PDB entry 2Y3S | X-ray diffraction, 1.67 A resolution | chains A and B

== Chain A (and B) ==
Protein: TAML
Organism: Streptomyces SP. 307-9
Notes: chain B of this document is another copy of the same molecule, construct and numbering; everything in this record applies to it too
UniProtKB: D3Y1I2 (D3Y1I2_9ACTO); numbering as in UniProt (aligned over 1-500)
Chain sequence (530 residues; row label = number of the first residue in the row; numbers below 1 keep their minus sign (Met-29 is residue -29)):
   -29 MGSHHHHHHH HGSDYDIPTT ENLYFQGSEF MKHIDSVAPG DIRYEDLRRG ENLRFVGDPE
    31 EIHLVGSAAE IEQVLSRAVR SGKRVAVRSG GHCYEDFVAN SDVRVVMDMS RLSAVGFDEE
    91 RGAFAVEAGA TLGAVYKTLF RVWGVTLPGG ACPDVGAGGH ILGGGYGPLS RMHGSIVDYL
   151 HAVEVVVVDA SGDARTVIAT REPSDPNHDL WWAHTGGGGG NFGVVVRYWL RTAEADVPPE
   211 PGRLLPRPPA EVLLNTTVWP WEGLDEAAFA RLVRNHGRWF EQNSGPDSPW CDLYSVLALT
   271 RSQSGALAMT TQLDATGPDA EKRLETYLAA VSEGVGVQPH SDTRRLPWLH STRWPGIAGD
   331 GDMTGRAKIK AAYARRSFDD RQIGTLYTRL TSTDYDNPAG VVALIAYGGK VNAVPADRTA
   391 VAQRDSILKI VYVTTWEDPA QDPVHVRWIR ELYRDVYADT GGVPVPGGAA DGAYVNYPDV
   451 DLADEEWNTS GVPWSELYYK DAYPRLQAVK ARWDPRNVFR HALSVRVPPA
Disordered / not traced: -29 to 3 (chain B: -29 to 2, 205-209)
Covalently attached groups: flavin-adenine dinucleotide (FAD) linked to His62, Cys122
Differences from the reference sequence: expression tag (-29 to 0)
Small-molecule neighbours:
  - FAD (flavin-adenine dinucleotide): Val57, Arg58, Ser59, Gly60, Gly61, Cys63, Tyr64, Phe67, Val68, Met79, Ala98, Gly120, Ala121, Val125, Gly126, Gly128, Gly129, His130, Leu132, Gly135, Tyr136, Gly189, Gly190, Gly193, Val194, Val195, Met333, Tyr444, Asn446, Tyr447, His491
  - tirandamycin e (TIR): Tyr64, Ala121, Tyr264, Val266, Ile327, Ala328, Gly329, Asp332, Met333, Thr334, Ala337, Ile339, Ala373, Ile375, Val401, Val403, Thr405, Tyr447
Reported in the primary citation:
  - catalytic residues: His130, Tyr136, Tyr447 (proposed by the authors, not directly observed)

== How chain A and chain B interact ==
Contacting residue pairs (69; chain A residue first):
  Ile12(A) with Phe110(B); Arg217(B); Pro218(B); Ala220(B), hydrophobic
  Arg13(A) with Phe110(B); Arg111(B), hydrogen bond (side chain-backbone); Val112(B), hydrogen bond (side chain-backbone); Gly114(B)
  Glu15(A) with Glu221(B); Pro317(B)
  Asp16(A) with Phe110(B); Pro317(B); Trp318(B), hydrogen bond (side chain-backbone); Leu319(B), hydrogen bond (side chain-backbone); His320(B), salt bridge
  Leu17(A) with Arg111(B)
  Arg19(A) with Pro317(B)
  Gly20(A) with His320(B), hydrogen bond (backbone-side chain)
  Glu21(A) with His320(B), salt bridge
  Leu23(A) with Leu316(B), hydrophobic
  Leu34(A) with Arg111(B)
  Ser80(A) with Arg111(B), hydrogen bond
  Arg81(A) with Val112(B)
  Thr101(A) with Lys107(B)
  Lys107(A) with Thr101(B)
  Phe110(A) with Ile12(B); Arg13(B); Asp16(B)
  Arg111(A) with Arg13(B), hydrogen bond (backbone-side chain); Leu17(B); Leu34(B); Ser80(B), hydrogen bond
  Val112(A) with Ile4(B); Arg13(B), hydrogen bond (backbone-side chain); Arg81(B)
  Gly114(A) with Arg13(B)
  Arg217(A) with Ile12(B)
  Pro218(A) with Ile12(B)
  Glu221(A) with Glu15(B)
  Asp312(A) with Glu407(B)
  Arg314(A) with Pro409(B)
  Leu316(A) with Leu23(B), hydrophobic; Thr334(B)
  Pro317(A) with Glu15(B); Asp16(B); Arg19(B)
  Trp318(A) with Asp16(B), hydrogen bond (backbone-side chain)
  Leu319(A) with Asp16(B), hydrogen bond (backbone-side chain)
  His320(A) with Asp16(B), salt bridge; Gly20(B), hydrogen bond (side chain-backbone); Glu21(B), salt bridge; Leu23(B)
  Arg323(A) with Asp124(B), salt bridge; Gly331(B)
  Trp324(A) with Asp332(B); Thr334(B)
  Pro325(A) with Asp330(B); Gly331(B); Asp332(B)
  Asp330(A) with Pro325(B)
  Gly331(A) with Arg323(B); Pro325(B)
  Asp332(A) with Trp324(B); Pro325(B)
  Thr334(A) with Arg314(B), hydrogen bond; Leu316(B); Trp324(B)
  Glu407(A) with Asp312(B); Arg314(B), salt bridge
Interface residues without a listed pair, chain A (41 interface residues in all): Ile4, Trp113, Asp124, Ala220, Gly335
Interface residues without a listed pair, chain B (42 interface residues in all): Trp113, Asp408

== Overview ==
Chain A and chain B form an interface of 41 and 42 residues respectively; the contacts include 13 hydrogen
bonds and 6 salt bridges. Among the polar pairs are Asp16(A)-His320(B), Glu21(A)-His320(B) and
Arg323(A)-Asp124(B). Ligands of chain A: tirandamycin e. Covalently linked flavin-adenine dinucleotide: at
His62(A). The paper reports catalytic residues His130(A), Tyr136(A) and Tyr447(A).
Chain A and chain B are both TAML (Streptomyces SP. 307-9); the structure, Structure of the
tirandamycine-bound FAD-dependent tirandamycin oxidase TamL in C2 space group, was determined by X-ray
diffraction (same publication as 2Y08 and 2Y3R).
